2BK6 - chains E and F of the 6 polymer chains in the assembly; structure by X-ray diffraction, 2.19 A resolution.

[Chain E (and F)]
Molecule: Non-heme iron-containing ferritin
Organism: Listeria innocua
Notes: chain F of this document is another copy of the same molecule, construct and numbering; everything in this record applies to it too
UniProtKB: P80725 (FRI_LISIN); numbering as in UniProt (aligned over 1-156)
Amino-acid sequence (156 residues; each row starts with the number of its first residue):
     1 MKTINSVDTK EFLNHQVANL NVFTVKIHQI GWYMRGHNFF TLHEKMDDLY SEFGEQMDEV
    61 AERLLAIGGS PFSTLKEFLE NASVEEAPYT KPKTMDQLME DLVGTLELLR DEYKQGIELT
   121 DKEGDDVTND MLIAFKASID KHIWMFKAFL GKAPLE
Not modelled in the structure: 1-6
Construct notes: engineered mutation Gly-31 (His in P80725)
Curated features (UniProtKB/Swiss-Prot):
  - binding site (Fe cation): Asp-58, Glu-62
  - mutagenesis: His-43 (H43G: Slight decrease in DNA protection and significant decrease iron affinity. Retains only one third of wild-type DNA protection and loses iron-binding ability; when associated with G-31)

[Chain E / chain F interface]
Pairs across the interface - 65 pairs, chain E then chain F:
  Asn-21(E) / Leu-75(F)
  Val-22(E) / Leu-75(F)  hydrophobic
  Val-25(E) / Ser-73(F)
  Val-25(E) / Thr-74(F)
  Val-25(E) / Leu-75(F)  hydrophobic
  Val-25(E) / Phe-78(F)  hydrophobic
  His-28(E) / Met-57(F)
  His-28(E) / Asp-58(F)  salt bridge
  Gln-29(E) / Ser-73(F)  hydrogen bond
  Gln-29(E) / Thr-74(F)
  Trp-32(E) / Met-57(F)  hydrophobic
  Trp-32(E) / Asp-58(F)  hydrogen bond
  Trp-32(E) / Ala-61(F)  hydrophobic
  Trp-32(E) / Glu-62(F)
  Trp-32(E) / Leu-65(F)  hydrophobic
  Trp-32(E) / Pro-71(F)  hydrophobic
  Trp-32(E) / Phe-72(F)
  Trp-32(E) / Ser-73(F)
  Tyr-33(E) / Ser-70(F)
  Tyr-33(E) / Pro-71(F)  hydrogen bond (side chain-backbone)
  Tyr-33(E) / Ser-73(F)
  His-43(E) / Glu-62(F)  salt bridge
  Tyr-50(E) / Met-57(F)
  Met-57(E) / His-28(F)
  Met-57(E) / Trp-32(F)  hydrophobic
  Met-57(E) / Tyr-50(F)
  Asp-58(E) / His-28(F)  salt bridge
  Asp-58(E) / Trp-32(F)  hydrogen bond
  Ala-61(E) / Trp-32(F)  hydrophobic
  Glu-62(E) / Trp-32(F)
  Glu-62(E) / His-43(F)  salt bridge
  Leu-65(E) / Trp-32(F)  hydrophobic
  Ser-70(E) / Tyr-33(F)
  Pro-71(E) / Trp-32(F)  hydrophobic
  Pro-71(E) / Tyr-33(F)  hydrogen bond (backbone-side chain)
  Phe-72(E) / Trp-32(F)
  Ser-73(E) / Val-25(F)
  Ser-73(E) / Gln-29(F)  hydrogen bond
  Ser-73(E) / Tyr-33(F)
  Thr-74(E) / Val-25(F)
  Thr-74(E) / Gln-29(F)
  Thr-74(E) / Glu-86(F)
  Thr-74(E) / Ala-87(F)
  Thr-74(E) / Pro-88(F)
  Leu-75(E) / Asn-21(F)
  Leu-75(E) / Val-22(F)  hydrophobic
  Leu-75(E) / Val-25(F)  hydrophobic
  Leu-75(E) / Leu-75(F)
  Leu-75(E) / Phe-78(F)  hydrophobic
  Leu-75(E) / Leu-79(F)  hydrophobic
  Leu-75(E) / Glu-86(F)  hydrogen bond (backbone-side chain)
  Lys-76(E) / Leu-79(F)
  Lys-76(E) / Glu-86(F)  hydrogen bond (backbone-side chain)
  Glu-77(E) / Pro-88(F)
  Phe-78(E) / Val-25(F)  hydrophobic
  Phe-78(E) / Leu-75(F)  hydrophobic
  Leu-79(E) / Leu-75(F)  hydrophobic
  Leu-79(E) / Lys-76(F)
  Leu-79(E) / Leu-79(F)  hydrophobic
  Glu-86(E) / Thr-74(F)
  Glu-86(E) / Leu-75(F)  hydrogen bond (side chain-backbone)
  Glu-86(E) / Lys-76(F)  hydrogen bond (side chain-backbone)
  Ala-87(E) / Thr-74(F)
  Pro-88(E) / Thr-74(F)
  Pro-88(E) / Glu-77(F)
Also at the interface, not in a pair above, chain E (30 interface residues in all): Val-17, Asp-47, Tyr-89
Also at the interface, not in a pair above, chain F (30 interface residues in all): Val-17, Asp-47, Tyr-89

[In short]
Chain E and chain F each contribute 30 residues to their interface; the contacts include 10 hydrogen bonds and
4 salt bridges. Polar contacts include His-28(E)/Asp-58(F), His-43(E)/Glu-62(F) and Gln-29(E)/Ser-73(F).
Chain E and chain F are both Non-heme iron-containing ferritin (Listeria innocua); the structure, The X-ray
crystal structure of the Listeria innocua H31G Dps mutant, was determined by X-ray diffraction (same
publication as 2BKC and 2BJY).
